PDB entry 5IY4 | X-ray diffraction, 2.94 A resolution | chains A and B of the 6 polymer chains in the assembly

[Chain A]
Protein: Proliferating cell nuclear antigen
Organism: Homo sapiens
UniProt: P12004 (PCNA_HUMAN); numbering as in UniProt (aligned over 1-261)
Amino-acid sequence (270 residues; row label = number of the first residue in the row):
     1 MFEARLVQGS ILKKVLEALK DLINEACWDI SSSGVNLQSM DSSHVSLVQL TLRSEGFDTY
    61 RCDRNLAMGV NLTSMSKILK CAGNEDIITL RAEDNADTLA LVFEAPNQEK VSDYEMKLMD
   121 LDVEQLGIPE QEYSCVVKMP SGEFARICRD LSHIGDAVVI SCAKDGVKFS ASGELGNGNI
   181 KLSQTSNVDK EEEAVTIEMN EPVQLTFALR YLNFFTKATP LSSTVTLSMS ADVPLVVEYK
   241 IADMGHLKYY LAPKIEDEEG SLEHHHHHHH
Disordered / not traced: 187-191, 256-270
Differences from the reference sequence: expression tag (262-270)
Cystine bridges: Cys135-Cys162

[Chain B]
Protein: DVC1 PIP box
Amino-acid sequence (16 residues; row label = number of the first residue in the row):
   321 SNSHQNVLSN YFPRVS
Disordered / not traced: 321-322

[Chain A / chain B interface]
Pairs across the interface (38; chain A residue first):
  Ser43(A) with Val327(B)
  His44(A) with Val327(B); Leu328(B), hydrogen bond (backbone-backbone)
  Val45(A) with Gln325(B); Asn326(B); Leu328(B)
  Ser46(A) with Leu328(B)
  Leu47(A) with Leu328(B), hydrophobic
  Val123(A) with Ser336(B)
  Glu124(A) with Arg334(B)
  Gln125(A) with Arg334(B); Val335(B); Ser336(B)
  Leu126(A) with Leu328(B), hydrophobic; Phe332(B), hydrophobic; Pro333(B); Val335(B)
  Gly127(A) with Phe332(B); Pro333(B), hydrogen bond (backbone-backbone); Val335(B)
  Pro129(A) with Phe332(B)
  Ala208(A) with Gln325(B)
  Asp232(A) with Tyr331(B)
  Val233(A) with Tyr331(B), hydrophobic
  Pro234(A) with Leu328(B), hydrophobic; Tyr331(B); Phe332(B), hydrophobic
  Tyr250(A) with Phe332(B), hydrophobic
  Ala252(A) with Gln325(B); Asn326(B)
  Pro253(A) with Gln325(B); Asn326(B); Tyr331(B)
  Lys254(A) with Ser323(B); His324(B), hydrogen bond (side chain-backbone); Gln325(B)
  Ile255(A) with His324(B), hydrogen bond (backbone-backbone); Asn326(B)
Other interface residues (no listed pair), chain A (24 interface residues in all): Met40, Ile128, Gln131, Leu251

[Summary]
24 residues of chain A and 12 residues of chain B are in contact, with 4 hydrogen bonds. Polar contacts
include Lys254(A)-His324(B), His44(A)-Leu328(B) and Gly127(A)-Pro333(B).
Here chain A is Proliferating cell nuclear antigen (Homo sapiens) and chain B is DVC1 PIP box. Entry 5IY4
(Crystal structure of human PCNA in complex with the PIP box of DVC1) was determined by X-ray diffraction.
